3E43 - chains A and B of the 4 polymer chains in the assembly; structure by X-ray diffraction, 2.73 A resolution.

# Chain A (and B)
Name: Type-2 restriction enzyme HindII
Organism: Haemophilus influenzae
Notes: EC 3.1.21.4; chain B of this document is another copy of the same molecule, construct and numbering; everything in this record applies to it too
UniProtKB: P44413 (T2D2_HAEIN); residue numbers follow UniProt; this construct covers 2-258
Amino-acid sequence (257 residues; numbered 2 to 258; the number before each row is that of its first residue):
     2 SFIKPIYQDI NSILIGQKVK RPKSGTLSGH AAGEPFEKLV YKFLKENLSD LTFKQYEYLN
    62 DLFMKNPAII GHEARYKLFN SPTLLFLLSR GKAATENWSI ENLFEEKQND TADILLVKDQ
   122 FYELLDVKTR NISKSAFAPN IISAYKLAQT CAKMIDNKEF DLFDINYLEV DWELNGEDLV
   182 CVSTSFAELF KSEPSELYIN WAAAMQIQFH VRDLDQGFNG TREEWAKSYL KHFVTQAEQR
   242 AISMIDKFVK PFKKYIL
Unresolved in the structure: 24-31, 258 (chain B: 20-35, 258)
Differences from the reference sequence: conflict Asn-67 (Lys in P44413); engineered mutation Phe-138 (Gln in P44413)

# Interface between chain A and chain B
Contacting residue pairs (40):
  Tyr-146(A) with Phe-249(B), hydrophobic
  Ala-149(A) with Phe-253(B), hydrophobic
  Ala-153(A) with Tyr-256(B)
  Ile-156(A) with Tyr-256(B), hydrophobic
  Asp-157(A) with Tyr-256(B), hydrogen bond
  Ala-203(A) with Ala-205(B); Met-206(B), hydrophobic
  Ala-205(A) with Ala-203(B)
  Met-206(A) with Phe-249(B), hydrophobic
  Lys-228(A) with Ile-257(B)
  Leu-231(A) with Phe-253(B), hydrophobic; Tyr-256(B), hydrophobic
  Lys-232(A) with Ile-257(B)
  Phe-234(A) with Phe-249(B), hydrophobic
  Val-235(A) with Phe-249(B); Val-250(B), hydrophobic; Phe-253(B), hydrophobic
  Ala-238(A) with Met-245(B); Phe-249(B), hydrophobic
  Glu-239(A) with Lys-254(B), salt bridge
  Arg-241(A) with Met-245(B)
  Ala-242(A) with Ala-242(B)
  Met-245(A) with Trp-202(B), hydrophobic; Ala-238(B); Arg-241(B)
  Phe-249(A) with Tyr-146(B), hydrophobic; Met-206(B), hydrophobic; Phe-234(B)
  Val-250(A) with Val-235(B), hydrophobic; Ala-238(B), hydrophobic
  Phe-253(A) with Tyr-146(B), hydrophobic; Ala-149(B); Leu-231(B), hydrophobic; Val-235(B), hydrophobic
  Tyr-256(A) with Ala-153(B); Ile-156(B), hydrophobic; Asp-157(B), hydrogen bond
  Ile-257(A) with Lys-228(B); Leu-231(B), hydrophobic; Lys-232(B)
Interface residues without a listed pair, chain A (27 interface residues in all): Gln-150, Trp-202, Ile-246, Lys-254
Interface residues without a listed pair, chain B (29 interface residues in all): Gln-150, Glu-239, Ile-246, Lys-248, Lys-255

# Overview
The interface between chain A and chain B involves 27 residues on one side and 29 on the other, with 2
hydrogen bonds and 1 salt bridge. Among the polar pairs are Glu-239(A)/Lys-254(B) and Asp-157(A)/Tyr-256(B).
Chain A and chain B are both Type-2 restriction enzyme HindII (Haemophilus influenzae); the structure, Q138F
HincII bound to GTTAAC and cocrystallized with 2.5 mM MgCl2, was determined by X-ray diffraction, deposited
together with 3E3Y, 3E40, 3E41, 3E42, 3E44 and 3E45.
